Entry 8AGD (electron microscopy, 3.50 A resolution); this record covers chains C and H of the 6 polymer chains in the assembly.

== Chain C ==
Protein: S-layer protein SlpA
Source organism: Deinococcus radiodurans R1
UniProtKB: Q9RRB6 (SLPA_DEIRA); residues 1-1167 here = UniProt positions 1-1167
Amino-acid sequence (1167 residues; numbered 1 to 1167; the number before each row is that of its first residue):
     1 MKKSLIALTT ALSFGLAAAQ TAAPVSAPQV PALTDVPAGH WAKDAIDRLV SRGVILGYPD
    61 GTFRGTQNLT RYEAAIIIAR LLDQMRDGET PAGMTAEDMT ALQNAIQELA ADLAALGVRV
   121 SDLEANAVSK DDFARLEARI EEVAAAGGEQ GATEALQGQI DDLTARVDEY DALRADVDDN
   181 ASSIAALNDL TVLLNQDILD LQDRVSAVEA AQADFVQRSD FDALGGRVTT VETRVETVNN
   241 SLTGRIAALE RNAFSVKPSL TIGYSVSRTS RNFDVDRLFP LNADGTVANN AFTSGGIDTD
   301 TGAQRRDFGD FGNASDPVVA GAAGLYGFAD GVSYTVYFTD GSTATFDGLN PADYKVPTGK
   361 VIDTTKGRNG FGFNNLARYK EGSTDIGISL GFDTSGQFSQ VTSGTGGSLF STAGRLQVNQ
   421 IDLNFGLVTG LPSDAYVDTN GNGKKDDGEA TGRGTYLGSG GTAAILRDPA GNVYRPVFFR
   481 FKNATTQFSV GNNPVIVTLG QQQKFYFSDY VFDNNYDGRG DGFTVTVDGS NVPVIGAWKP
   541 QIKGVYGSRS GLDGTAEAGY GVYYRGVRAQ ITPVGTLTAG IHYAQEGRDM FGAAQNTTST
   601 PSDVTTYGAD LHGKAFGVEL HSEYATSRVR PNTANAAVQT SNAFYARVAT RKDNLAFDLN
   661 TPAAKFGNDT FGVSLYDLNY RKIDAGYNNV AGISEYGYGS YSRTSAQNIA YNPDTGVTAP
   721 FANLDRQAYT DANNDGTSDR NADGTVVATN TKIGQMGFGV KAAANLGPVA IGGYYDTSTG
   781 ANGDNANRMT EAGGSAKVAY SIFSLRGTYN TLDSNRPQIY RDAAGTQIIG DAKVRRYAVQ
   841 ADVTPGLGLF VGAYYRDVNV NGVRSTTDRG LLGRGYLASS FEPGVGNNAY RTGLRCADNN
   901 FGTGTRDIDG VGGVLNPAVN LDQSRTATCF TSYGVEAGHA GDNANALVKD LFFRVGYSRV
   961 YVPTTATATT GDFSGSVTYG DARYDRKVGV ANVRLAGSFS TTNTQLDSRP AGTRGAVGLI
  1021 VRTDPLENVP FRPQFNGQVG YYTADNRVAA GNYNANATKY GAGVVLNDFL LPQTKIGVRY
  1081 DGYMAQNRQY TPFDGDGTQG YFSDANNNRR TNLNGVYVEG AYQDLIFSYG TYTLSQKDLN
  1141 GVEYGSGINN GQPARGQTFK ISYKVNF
Disordered / not traced: 1-49, 159-165
Metal / ion sites: Cu ion site 1: Asp274, Asp276, Arg305, Phe308, Asp310; Cu ion site 2: Glu381 (shared with 3 residues of chain A); Fe ion: Asp438, Asn442, Lys444; Cu ion site 3: Asn515, Gly716; Cu ion site 4: Arg549, Gly551, Asp553, Gly559 (shared with 1 residue of chain B)
Ligand contacts:
  - JPI ((3S,5R,6R)-5-[(3S,7R,12S,16S,20S)-3,7,12,16,20,24-hexamethyl-24-oxidanyl-pentacosyl]-4,4,6-trimethyl-cyclohexane-1,3-diol): Pro494, Val527, Asp528, Gly529, Val532, Pro540, Gln541, Ile542, Ala569, Gln570, Ile571, Ala579, Gly580, Ile581, Ala609, Asp610, Leu611, Ser622, Glu623, Tyr624, Phe644
  - JPX ([(2S)-3-[[(2S)-3-[(2S,3S,4S,5S,6S)-6-(hydroxymethyl)-4,5-bis(oxidanyl)-3-(propanoylamino)oxan-2-yl]oxy-1-oxidanylidene-1-(pentadecylamino)propan-2-yl]oxy-oxidanyl-phosphoryl]oxy-2-octanoyloxy-propyl] decanoate): Val495, Val497, Phe523, Val525, Tyr546, Tyr563, Tyr564, Arg565, Gln585, Glu586, Gly587, Arg588, Asp589
  - JPX / JQ6: Val266, Arg268, Ile1076, Val1118, Gly1120, Ala1121, Tyr1122, Phe1127, Tyr1129, Gln1157, Phe1159
  - JQ6 ([(2S)-2-acetyloxy-3-[[(2S)-3-[(2R,3S,4S,5S,6S)-6-(hydroxymethyl)-3-(octadecanoylamino)-4,5-bis(oxidanyl)oxan-2-yl]oxy-1-oxidanylidene-1-(pentylamino)propan-2-yl]oxy-oxidanyl-phosphoryl]oxy-propyl] ethanoate): Phe523, Gly544, Val545, Arg565, Gly566, Val567, Tyr583, Gln585, Gly587, Arg588, Ser602, Asp603, Val604, Thr605, Tyr607, Arg628, Arg630, Val638
Curated features (UniProtKB/Swiss-Prot):
  - binding site (Cu(2+)): Asp274, Asp276, Arg305, Phe308, Asp310, Glu381, Asp513, Asn515, Arg549, Gly551, Asp553, Gly559, Gly716
  - binding site (Fe(3+)): Asp438, Asn442, Lys444, Asp446, Glu449
  - binding site (deinoxanthin): Ser622

== Chain H ==
Protein: Superoxide Dismutase (only-Cu)
Source organism: Deinococcus radiodurans R1
UniProtKB: Q9RWM2 (Q9RWM2_DEIRA); residues 1-206 here = UniProt positions 1-206
Amino-acid sequence (206 residues; each row starts with the number of its first residue):
     1 MKKLALIALP LVLASCTMAG PTEGTYTLAP QAVVKPAGPV YAPAGTAKIS ETLGVTRTTI
    61 TLTGMAPYAI YVAHYHKMGT AAPMGSAPAT NTNMAMSSTD ATATTTASTS TTSTDTTVAA
   121 STDMTTTVTM APVTAAPNPC NSDGPAIMES RMIAQASADG KVTLTGIVPT ALIRDAAYIN
   181 VHHGRDFSGA LADSGVICTP ITMTMR
Disordered / not traced: 1-19, 80-141, 202-206
Metal / ion sites: Cu ion near His76 (its only coordinating residue here)

== How chain C and chain H interact ==
Pairs across the interface (22):
  Thr233(C) with Tyr41(H)
  Thr237(C) with Ala66(H)
  Asn240(C) with Ala69(H); His183(H), hydrogen bond
  Ser241(C) with Ala66(H); Pro67(H); Tyr68(H)
  Thr243(C) with Arg185(H)
  Gly244(C) with Tyr68(H); Ile70(H); Gln155(H), hydrogen bond (backbone-side chain)
  Arg245(C) with Tyr68(H); Gln155(H)
  Ala247(C) with Phe187(H)
  Ala248(C) with Phe187(H)
  Arg251(C) with Phe187(H)
  Gln397(C) with Phe187(H)
  Leu416(C) with Arg57(H), hydrogen bond (backbone-side chain)
  Asn492(C) with Val55(H); Ile167(H)
  Asn493(C) with Leu53(H), hydrogen bond (side chain-backbone); Val55(H)
Interface residues without a listed pair, chain H (17 interface residues in all): Gly54, Gly184, Ala192

== In short ==
The interface between chain C and chain H involves 14 residues on one side and 17 on the other, with 4
hydrogen bonds. Polar pairs include Asn240(C)-His183(H), Gly244(C)-Gln155(H) and Leu416(C)-Arg57(H). Ligands
of chain C: JPX / JQ6, compound JPX, compound JPI and compound JQ6.
Here chain C is S-layer protein SlpA and chain H is Superoxide Dismutase (only-Cu), both from Deinococcus
radiodurans R1. Entry 8AGD (Full SDBC and SOD assembly) was determined by electron microscopy (same
publication as 8ACA and 8ACQ).
